Entry 1BZE (X-ray diffraction, 1.80 A resolution); this record covers chains A and B.

Chain A (and B):
Name: Protein (TRANSTHYRETIN)
From: Homo sapiens
Notes: chain B of this document is another copy of the same molecule, construct and numbering; everything in this record applies to it too
Reference sequence: P02766 (TTHY_HUMAN); residues 1-127 here correspond to UniProt positions 21-147 (UniProt number = residue number + 20)
Chain sequence (127 residues; each row starts with the number of its first residue):
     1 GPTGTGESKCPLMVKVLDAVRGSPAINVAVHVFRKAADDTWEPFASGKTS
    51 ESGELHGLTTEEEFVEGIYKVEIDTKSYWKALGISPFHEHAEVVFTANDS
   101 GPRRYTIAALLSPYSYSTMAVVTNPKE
Construct notes: engineered mutation M119 (Thr139 in P02766)
Curated features (UniProtKB/Swiss-Prot):
  - binding site (L-thyroxine): K15, E54, S117
  - modified residue: C10 (Sulfocysteine), E42 (4-carboxyglutamate), S52 (Phosphoserine)
  - glycosylation: N98 (N-linked (GlcNAc...) asparagine)

Chain A / chain B interface:
Contacting residue pairs - 39 pairs, chain A then chain B:
  F87(A) - F95(B)
  F87(A) - Y105(B)  hydrophobic
  F87(A) - I107(B)  hydrophobic
  F87(A) - A120(B)  hydrophobic
  H88(A) - V93(B)
  H88(A) - V94(B)
  E89(A) - V94(B)  hydrogen bond (backbone-backbone)
  E89(A) - T96(B)  hydrogen bond
  H90(A) - V94(B)
  E92(A) - E92(B)
  E92(A) - V94(B)
  E92(A) - Y116(B)  hydrogen bond (backbone-side chain)
  V93(A) - H88(B)
  V94(A) - H88(B)
  V94(A) - E89(B)  hydrogen bond (backbone-backbone)
  V94(A) - E92(B)
  F95(A) - F87(B)
  T96(A) - E89(B)  hydrogen bond
  Y105(A) - F87(B)  hydrophobic
  I107(A) - F87(B)  hydrophobic
  Y114(A) - M119(B)
  Y114(A) - A120(B)  hydrogen bond (backbone-backbone)
  Y114(A) - V122(B)  hydrophobic
  S115(A) - T118(B)  hydrogen bond (side chain-backbone)
  S115(A) - M119(B)
  Y116(A) - E92(B)  hydrogen bond (side chain-backbone)
  Y116(A) - S117(B)
  Y116(A) - T118(B)  hydrogen bond (backbone-backbone)
  S117(A) - Y116(B)
  S117(A) - S117(B)  hydrogen bond
  T118(A) - H88(B)
  T118(A) - S115(B)  hydrogen bond (backbone-side chain)
  T118(A) - Y116(B)  hydrogen bond (backbone-backbone)
  M119(A) - Y114(B)
  M119(A) - S115(B)
  A120(A) - F87(B)  hydrophobic
  A120(A) - Y114(B)  hydrogen bond (backbone-backbone)
  V122(A) - F87(B)  hydrophobic
  V122(A) - Y114(B)  hydrophobic
Also at the interface, not in a pair above, chain A (21 interface residues in all): I68, K76
Also at the interface, not in a pair above, chain B (20 interface residues in all): I68, H90

Summary:
The interface between chain A and chain B involves 21 residues on one side and 20 on the other; the contacts
include 13 hydrogen bonds. Polar pairs include E89(A)-T96(B), E92(A)-Y116(B) and S115(A)-T118(B). Curated
annotation (UniProt) lists 3 L-thyroxine-binding residues on chain A.
Chain A and chain B are both Protein (TRANSTHYRETIN) (Homo sapiens); the structure, Tertiary structures of
three amyloidogenic transthyretin variants and implications for amyloid fibril formation, was determined by
X-ray diffraction together with 1B0W, 1BZD, 1TSH, 2TRH and 2TRY from the same study.
